7S6C - chains A and G of the 8 polymer chains in the assembly; structure by electron microscopy, 3.10 A resolution.

== Chain A ==
Molecule: 6-deoxyerythronolide-B synthase EryA2, modules 3 and 4, Lsd14 Polyketide synthase fusion
Source organism: Saccharopolyspora erythraea
Notes: EC 2.3.1.94
UniProtKB: chimeric construct of Q03132, B6ZK67: residues 9-37 from Q03132 (ERYA2_SACER) positions 2-30 (UniProt number = residue number - 7); residues 38-1647 from B6ZK67 positions 38-1647 (same numbers)
Sequence (1649 residues; numbered 7 to 1655; the number before each row is that of its first residue):
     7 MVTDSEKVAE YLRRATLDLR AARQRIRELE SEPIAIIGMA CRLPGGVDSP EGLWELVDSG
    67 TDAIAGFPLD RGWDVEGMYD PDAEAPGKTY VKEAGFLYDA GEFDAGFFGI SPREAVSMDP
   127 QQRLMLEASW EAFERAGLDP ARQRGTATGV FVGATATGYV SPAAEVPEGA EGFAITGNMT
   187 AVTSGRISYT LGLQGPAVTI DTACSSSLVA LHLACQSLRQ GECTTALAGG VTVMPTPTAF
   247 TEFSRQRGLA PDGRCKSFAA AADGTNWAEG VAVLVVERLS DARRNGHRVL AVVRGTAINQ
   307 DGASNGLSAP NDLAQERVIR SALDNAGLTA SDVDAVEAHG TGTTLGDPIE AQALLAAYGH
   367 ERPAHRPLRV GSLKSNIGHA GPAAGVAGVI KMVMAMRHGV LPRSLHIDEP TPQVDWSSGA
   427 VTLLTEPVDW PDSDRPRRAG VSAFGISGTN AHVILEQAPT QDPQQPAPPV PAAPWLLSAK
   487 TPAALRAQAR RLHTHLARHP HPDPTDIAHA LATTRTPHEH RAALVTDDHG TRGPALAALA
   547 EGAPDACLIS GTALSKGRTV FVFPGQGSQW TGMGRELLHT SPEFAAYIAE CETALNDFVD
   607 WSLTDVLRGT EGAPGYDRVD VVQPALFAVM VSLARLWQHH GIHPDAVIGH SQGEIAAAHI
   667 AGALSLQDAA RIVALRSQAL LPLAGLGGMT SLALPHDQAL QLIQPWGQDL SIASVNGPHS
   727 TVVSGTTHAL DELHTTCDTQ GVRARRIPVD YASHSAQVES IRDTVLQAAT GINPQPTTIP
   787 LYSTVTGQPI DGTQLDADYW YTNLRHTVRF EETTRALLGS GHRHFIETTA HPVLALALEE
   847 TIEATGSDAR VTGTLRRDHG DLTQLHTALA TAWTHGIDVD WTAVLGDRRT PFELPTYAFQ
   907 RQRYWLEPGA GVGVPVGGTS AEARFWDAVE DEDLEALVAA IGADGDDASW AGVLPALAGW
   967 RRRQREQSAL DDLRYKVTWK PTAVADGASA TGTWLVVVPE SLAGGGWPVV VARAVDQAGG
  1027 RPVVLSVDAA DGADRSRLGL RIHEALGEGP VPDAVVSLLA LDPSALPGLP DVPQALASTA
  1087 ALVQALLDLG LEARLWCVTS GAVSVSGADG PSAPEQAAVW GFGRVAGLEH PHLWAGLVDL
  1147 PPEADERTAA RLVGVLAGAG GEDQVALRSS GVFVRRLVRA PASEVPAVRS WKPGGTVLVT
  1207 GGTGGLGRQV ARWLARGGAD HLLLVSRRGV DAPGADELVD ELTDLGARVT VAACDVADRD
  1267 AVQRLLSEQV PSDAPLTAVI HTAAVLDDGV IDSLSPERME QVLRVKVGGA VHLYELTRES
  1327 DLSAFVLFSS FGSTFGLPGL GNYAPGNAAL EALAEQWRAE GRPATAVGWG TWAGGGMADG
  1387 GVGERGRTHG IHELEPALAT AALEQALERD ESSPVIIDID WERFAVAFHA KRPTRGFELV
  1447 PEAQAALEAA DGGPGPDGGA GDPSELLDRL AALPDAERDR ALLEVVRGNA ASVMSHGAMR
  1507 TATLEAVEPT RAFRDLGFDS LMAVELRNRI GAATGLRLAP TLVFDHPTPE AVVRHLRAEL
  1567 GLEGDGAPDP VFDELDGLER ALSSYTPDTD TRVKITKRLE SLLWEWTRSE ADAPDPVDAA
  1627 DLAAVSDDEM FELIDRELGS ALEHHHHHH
Not modelled in the structure: 7, 88-90, 424-425, 437-439, 468-471, 915-1655
Differences from the reference sequence: initiating methionine (7); expression tag (8, 1648-1655)
Reported in the primary citation:
  - post-translational modification sites: Ser-1526
  - binding site for 4'-phosphopantetheine: Ser-314, Ser-1526
  - catalytic residues: Cys-210
  - conformationally variable residues (loop rearrangement): Gly-175 to Asn-184

== Chain G ==
Molecule: Fab 1B2 light chain
Source organism: Homo sapiens
Notes: antibody fragment or engineered binder
Sequence (236 residues; row label = number of the first residue in the row):
     1 LFAIPLVVPF YSHSALDVVM TQSPLSLPVT PGEPASISCR SSQSLLHSNG YNYLDWYLQK
    61 PGQSPQLLIY LGSNRASGVP DRFSGSGSGT DFTLKISRVE AEDVGVYYCM QSLQTPRLTF
   121 GPGTKVDIKR TVAAPSVFIF PPSDEQLKSG TASVVCLLNN FYPRGAKVQW KVDNALQSGN
   181 SQESVTEQDS KDSTYSLSST LTLSKADYEK HKVYACEVTH QGLSSPVTKS FNRGEC
Not modelled in the structure: 1-17, 173-175, 235-236
Disulfide bonds: Cys-39/Cys-109

== Chain A / chain G interface ==
Residue-residue contacts (18):
  Val-8(A) with Thr-115(G), hydrogen bond (backbone-side chain)
  Asp-10(A) with His-47(G), salt bridge; Tyr-53(G), hydrogen bond
  Lys-13(A) with Tyr-53(G); Ser-112(G), hydrogen bond (side chain-backbone); Leu-113(G), hydrogen bond (side chain-backbone); Thr-115(G)
  Tyr-17(A) with Asp-55(G), hydrogen bond; Tyr-70(G), hydrophobic; Leu-71(G), hydrophobic; Ser-112(G), hydrogen bond
  Arg-20(A) with Tyr-70(G); Ser-77(G), hydrogen bond
  Ala-21(A) with Tyr-70(G)
  Asp-24(A) with Tyr-70(G), hydrogen bond; Arg-75(G); Ala-76(G); Ser-77(G), hydrogen bond
Other interface residues (no listed pair), chain A (9 interface residues in all): Val-14, Ala-27
Other interface residues (no listed pair), chain G (13 interface residues in all): Leu-67, Gln-114

== Overview ==
9 residues of chain A and 13 residues of chain G are in contact, with 9 hydrogen bonds and 1 salt bridge.
Polar pairs include Asp-10(A)/His-47(G), Val-8(A)/Thr-115(G) and Asp-10(A)/Tyr-53(G). From the paper: the
catalytic residue Cys-210(A); a binding site for 4'-phosphopantetheine at Ser-314(A) and Ser-1526(A).
Here chain A is 6-deoxyerythronolide-B synthase EryA2, modules 3 and 4, Lsd14 Polyketide synthase fusion
(Saccharopolyspora erythraea) and chain G is Fab 1B2 light chain (Homo sapiens). Entry 7S6C (CryoEM structure
of modular PKS holo-Lsd14 stalled at the condensation step and bound to antibody fragment ...) was determined
by electron microscopy, deposited together with 7S6B and 7S6D.
